Entry 8H1R (X-ray diffraction, 2.98 A resolution); this record covers chains A and C of the 3 polymer chains in the assembly.

# Chain A
Name: LPS-assembly protein LptD
Organism: Pseudomonas aeruginosa (strain ATCC 15692 / DSM 22644 / CIP 104116 / JCM 14847 / LMG 12228 / 1C / PRS 101 / PAO1)
Reference sequence: Q9I5U2 (LPTD_PSEAE); numbering as in UniProt (aligned over 1-924)
Chain sequence (924 residues; row label = number of the first residue in the row):
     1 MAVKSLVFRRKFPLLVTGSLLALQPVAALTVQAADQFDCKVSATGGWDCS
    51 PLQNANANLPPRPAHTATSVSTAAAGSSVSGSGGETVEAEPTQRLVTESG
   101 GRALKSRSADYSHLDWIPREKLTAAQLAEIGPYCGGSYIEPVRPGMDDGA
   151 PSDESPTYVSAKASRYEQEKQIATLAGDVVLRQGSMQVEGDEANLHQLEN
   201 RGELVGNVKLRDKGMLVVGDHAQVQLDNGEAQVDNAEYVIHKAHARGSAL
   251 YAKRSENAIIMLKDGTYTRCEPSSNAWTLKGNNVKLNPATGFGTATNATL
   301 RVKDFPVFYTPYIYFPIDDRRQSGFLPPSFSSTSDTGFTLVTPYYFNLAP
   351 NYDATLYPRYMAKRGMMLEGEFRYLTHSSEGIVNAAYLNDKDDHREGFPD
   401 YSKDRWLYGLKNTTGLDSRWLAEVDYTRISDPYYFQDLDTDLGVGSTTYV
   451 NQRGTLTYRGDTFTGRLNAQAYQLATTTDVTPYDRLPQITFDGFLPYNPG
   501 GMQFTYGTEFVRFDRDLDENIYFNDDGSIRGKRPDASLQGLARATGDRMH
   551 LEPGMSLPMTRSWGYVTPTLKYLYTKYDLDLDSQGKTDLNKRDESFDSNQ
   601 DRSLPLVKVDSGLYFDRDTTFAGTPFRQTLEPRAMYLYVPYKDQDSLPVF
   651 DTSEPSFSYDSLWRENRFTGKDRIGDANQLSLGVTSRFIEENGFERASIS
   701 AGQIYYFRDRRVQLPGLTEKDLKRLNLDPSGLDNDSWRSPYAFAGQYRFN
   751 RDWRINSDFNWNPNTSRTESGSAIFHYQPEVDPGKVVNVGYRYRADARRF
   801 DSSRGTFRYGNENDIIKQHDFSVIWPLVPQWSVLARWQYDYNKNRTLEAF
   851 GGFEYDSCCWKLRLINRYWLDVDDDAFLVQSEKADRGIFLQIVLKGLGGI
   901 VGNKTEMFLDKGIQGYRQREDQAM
Unresolved in the structure: 1-172, 182-185, 729-731, 903-905, 919-924
Disulfide bonds: C270-C859
Residues lining bound ligands: PCJ ((2R)-3-{[(2S)-3-hydroxy-2-(palmitoylamino)propyl]thio}propane-1,2-diyl dihexadecanoate): L300, V302, F305, V307, T310, P311, Y312, I313, Y314, S323, G324, F325, L326, P328, T342, I892, L894, L897, G898
Reported in the primary citation:
  - binding site for PCJ: I313, Y314, F325, I892, L894, L897
  - conformationally variable residues: S329, S334

# Chain C
Name: Uncharacterized lipoprotein YifL
Organism: Escherichia coli (strain K12)
Reference sequence: P0ADN6 (YIFL_ECOLI); residues 1-67 here = UniProt positions 1-67
Chain sequence (67 residues; numbered 1 to 67; the number before each row is that of its first residue):
     1 MKNVFKALTVLLTLFSLTGCGLKGPLYFPPADKNAPPPTKPVETQTQSTV
    51 PDKNDRATGDGPSQVNY
Unresolved in the structure: 1-20, 33-67

# How chain A and chain C interact
Contacting residue pairs (43; chain A residue first):
  D319(A) with L22(C)
  R320(A) with L22(C)
  R321(A) with L22(C); G24(C); P25(C); L26(C); Y27(C)
  Q322(A) with G21(C); L22(C), hydrogen bond (backbone-backbone)
  S323(A) with G21(C)
  G324(A) with G21(C)
  F325(A) with G21(C), hydrogen bond (backbone-backbone)
  L326(A) with G21(C); K23(C)
  Y345(A) with L22(C); K23(C)
  P350(A) with L26(C); Y27(C), hydrogen bond (backbone-backbone); P29(C), hydrophobic
  N351(A) with L26(C); Y27(C), hydrogen bond (backbone-backbone); P29(C)
  Y352(A) with L26(C)
  D353(A) with L26(C)
  T355(A) with K23(C), hydrogen bond
  Y357(A) with K23(C), hydrogen bond
  E371(A) with K23(C), salt bridge
  R373(A) with K23(C); G24(C), hydrogen bond (side chain-backbone); L26(C)
  Y374(A) with L26(C)
  L375(A) with Y27(C); F28(C), hydrophobic
  T376(A) with F28(C)
  H377(A) with F28(C)
  G898(A) with G21(C)
  G899(A) with G21(C), hydrogen bond (backbone-backbone); L22(C); K23(C), hydrogen bond (backbone-backbone)
  I900(A) with K23(C)
  V901(A) with K23(C), hydrogen bond (backbone-backbone); G24(C); P25(C)
Interface residues without a listed pair, chain A (28 interface residues in all): P316, D318, A349
Interface features reported in the paper:
  - interface residues, chain A: Q322(A), Y357(A), E371(A), R373(A), I900(A), V901(A)
  - interface residues, chain C: G21(C)

# Overview
Chain A and chain C form an interface of 28 and 9 residues respectively; the contacts include 10 hydrogen
bonds and 1 salt bridge. Polar pairs include E371(A)-K23(C), T355(A)-K23(C) and Y357(A)-K23(C). The paper
reports a binding site for PCJ at I313(A), Y314(A) and F325(A) among others; interface residues Q322(A),
Y357(A) and G21(C) among others.
Chain A is LPS-assembly protein LptD (Pseudomonas aeruginosa (strain ATCC 15692 / DSM 22644 / CIP 104116 / JCM
14847 / LMG 12228 / 1C / PRS 101 / PAO1)) and chain C is Uncharacterized lipoprotein YifL (Escherichia coli
(strain K12)); the structure, Crystal structure of LptDE-YifL complex, was determined by X-ray diffraction.
